PDB entry 7NFY | electron microscopy, 3.90 A resolution | chains C and D of the 7 polymer chains in the assembly

== Chain C (and D) ==
Protein: Lon protease homolog, mitochondrial
Organism: Homo sapiens
Notes: EC 3.4.21.53; chain D of this document is another copy of the same molecule, construct and numbering; everything in this record applies to it too
UniProt: P36776 (LONM_HUMAN); residues 115-959 here = UniProt positions 115-959
Sequence (853 residues; row label = number of the first residue in the row):
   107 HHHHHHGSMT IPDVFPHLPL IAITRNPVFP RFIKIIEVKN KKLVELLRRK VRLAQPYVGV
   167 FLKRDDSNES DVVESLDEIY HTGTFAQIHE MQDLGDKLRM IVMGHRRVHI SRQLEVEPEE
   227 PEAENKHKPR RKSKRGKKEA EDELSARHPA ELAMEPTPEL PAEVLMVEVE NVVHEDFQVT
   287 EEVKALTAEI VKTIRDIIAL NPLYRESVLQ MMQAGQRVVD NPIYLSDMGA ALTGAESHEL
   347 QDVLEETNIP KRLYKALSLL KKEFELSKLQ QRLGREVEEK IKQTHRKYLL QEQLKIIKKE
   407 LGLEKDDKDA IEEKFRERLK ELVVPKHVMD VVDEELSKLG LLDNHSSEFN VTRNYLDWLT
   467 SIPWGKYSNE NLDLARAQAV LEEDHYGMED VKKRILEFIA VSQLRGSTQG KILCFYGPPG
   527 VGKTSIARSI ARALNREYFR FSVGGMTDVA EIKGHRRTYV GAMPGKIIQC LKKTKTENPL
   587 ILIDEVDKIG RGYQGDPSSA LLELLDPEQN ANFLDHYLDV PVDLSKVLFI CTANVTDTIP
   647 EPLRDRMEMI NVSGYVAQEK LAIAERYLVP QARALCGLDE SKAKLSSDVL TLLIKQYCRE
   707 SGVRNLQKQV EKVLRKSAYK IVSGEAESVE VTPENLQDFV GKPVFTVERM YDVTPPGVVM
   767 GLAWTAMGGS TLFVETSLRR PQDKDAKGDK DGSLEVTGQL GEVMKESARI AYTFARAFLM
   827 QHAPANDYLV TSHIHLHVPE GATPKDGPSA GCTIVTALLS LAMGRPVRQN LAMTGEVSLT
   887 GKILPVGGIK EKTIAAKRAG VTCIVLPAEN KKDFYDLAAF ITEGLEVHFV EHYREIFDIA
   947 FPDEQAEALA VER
Not modelled in the structure: 107-122, 222-271, 949-959
Sequence notes: expression tag (107-114)
UniProt features mapped onto this chain:
  - active site: Ser855, Lys898
  - binding site (ATP): Gly523 to Thr530
  - natural variant: Glu476 (E476A: In CODASS), Ser631 (S631Y: In CODASS), Ala670 (A670V: In CODASS), Arg672 (R672C: In CODASS), Pro676 (P676S: In CODASS), Arg679 (R679H: In CODASS), Arg721 (R721G: In CODASS), Ala724 (A724V: In CODASS), Pro749 (P749S: In CODASS), Gly767 (G767E: In CODASS), Ile927 (deletion: In CODASS)
  - mutagenesis: Lys529 (K529R: Abolishes ATPase activity, and presumably ATP-driven protein unfolding, but does not block access to the proteolytic active site or prevent a substrate from binding to it), Trp770 (W770A: Has low basal, but normal stimulated ATPase activity, and retains peptidase activity; W770P: Has normal basal, but low stimulated ATPase activity, and abolishes peptidase activity), Ser855 (S855A: Lacks both ATPase and protease activity, but retains DNA binding activity), Thr880 (T880V: Enhances the basal, but not the stimulated ATPase activity), Gly893 (G893A: Has low basal, but normal stimulated ATPase activity, and retains peptidase activity; G893P: Has normal basal, but low stimulated ATPase activity, and abolishes peptidase activity), Gly894 (G894A/S: Enhances the basal, but not the stimulated ATPase activity, and retains peptidase activity; G894P: Enhances the basal, but not the stimulated ATPase activity, and abolishes peptidase activity)
Bound ions: Mg2+: Thr530 (together with ATP-gamma-S)
Small-molecule neighbours:
  - ATP-gamma-S (AGS; phosphothiophosphoric acid-adenylate ester), molecule 1: Asp490, His491, Tyr492, Met494, Pro524, Pro525, Gly526, Val527, Gly528, Lys529, Thr530, Ser531, Glu591, Tyr661, Ile669, Tyr673, Arg710, Gln713
  - ATP-gamma-S (AGS), molecule 2: Glu614, Pro648, Arg652
From the paper describing this entry:
  - binding site for ATP-gamma-S: Arg652
  - contacts within the chain: Cys520-Cys637
  - mutagenesis - K529R, E591Q, T803V, E812A, S855A: abolished catalytic activity (proteolytic activity)
  - mutagenesis - S855A: unchanged catalytic activity (ATPase activity)
  - catalytic residues: Thr803, His841, His843, Ser855
  - catalytic residues: Glu801, Arg815, Lys898 (proposed by the authors, not directly observed)
  - mutagenesis - T803V: decreased catalytic activity on ATPase
  - mutagenesis - H841F, H843F: abolished catalytic activity on proteolytically
  - mutagenesis - E801A: decreased catalytic activity (protease activity)
  - mutagenesis - E801A, E812A: decreased catalytic activity (ATPase activity)
  - binding site for ATP-gamma-S: Gly526, Val527, Gly528, Thr530 (proposed by the authors, not directly observed)
  - mutagenesis - K529R, E591Q: abolished catalytic activity on ATPase

== Chain C / chain D interface ==
Contacting residue pairs (77):
  Lys393(C) - Leu409(D)
  Lys393(C) - Lys411(D)
  Leu400(C) - Glu406(D)
  Ile403(C) - Ile403(D)  hydrophobic
  His451(C) - Asp449(D)
  Asn456(C) - Leu448(D)
  Asn456(C) - Glu454(D)
  Arg459(C) - Lys444(D)
  Arg534(C) - Gln615(D)
  Tyr544(C) - Gln615(D)
  Arg546(C) - Gln615(D)  hydrogen bond
  Arg546(C) - Asn618(D)
  Ser548(C) - Glu609(D)  hydrogen bond
  Gly551(C) - Val555(D)
  Met552(C) - His622(D)
  Asp554(C) - Tyr565(D)  hydrogen bond
  Glu557(C) - Arg562(D)  salt bridge
  Glu557(C) - His622(D)
  His561(C) - Thr564(D)
  His561(C) - Tyr565(D)
  Gly567(C) - Thr564(D)  hydrogen bond (backbone-side chain)
  Ala568(C) - Thr564(D)  hydrogen bond (backbone-side chain)
  Met569(C) - Arg562(D)  hydrogen bond (backbone-side chain)
  Met569(C) - Arg563(D)  hydrogen bond
  Pro570(C) - Arg562(D)  hydrogen bond (backbone-side chain)
  Lys594(C) - Ser605(D)
  Arg597(C) - Tyr599(D)
  Tyr599(C) - Gln600(D)
  Asn640(C) - Pro648(D)
  Ala680(C) - Arg511(D)
  Leu681(C) - Arg511(D)  hydrogen bond (backbone-side chain)
  Cys682(C) - Val507(D)  hydrophobic
  Cys682(C) - Arg511(D)
  Arg710(C) - Pro613(D)
  Arg710(C) - Asp651(D)
  Arg710(C) - Arg652(D)
  Lys714(C) - Asp651(D)  salt bridge
  Lys714(C) - Met653(D)
  Lys718(C) - Glu654(D)
  Arg721(C) - Arg500(D)
  Arg721(C) - Glu503(D)  salt bridge
  Arg721(C) - Glu654(D)  salt bridge
  Lys722(C) - Glu503(D)  salt bridge
  Tyr725(C) - Leu502(D)  hydrophobic
  Tyr725(C) - Ala506(D)  hydrophobic
  Val728(C) - Ala506(D)
  Val728(C) - Gln509(D)
  Ser729(C) - Leu480(D)
  Lys748(C) - Lys918(D)
  Met756(C) - Lys888(D)
  Tyr757(C) - Ser884(D)
  Tyr757(C) - Lys888(D)
  Glu781(C) - Ser884(D)
  Glu781(C) - Leu885(D)
  Ser783(C) - Leu885(D)
  Leu784(C) - Thr819(D)
  Arg785(C) - Arg815(D)
  Arg785(C) - Thr819(D)
  Arg785(C) - Arg822(D)  hydrogen bond (backbone-side chain)
  Arg786(C) - Asp797(D)  salt bridge
  Arg786(C) - Met826(D)
  Pro787(C) - Met826(D)
  Pro787(C) - Val836(D)
  Lys790(C) - Lys793(D)  hydrogen bond (side chain-backbone)
  Lys790(C) - Gly794(D)  hydrogen bond (side chain-backbone)
  Lys790(C) - Asp795(D)
  Asp791(C) - Asp795(D)
  Thr803(C) - Glu812(D)
  Gly804(C) - Glu812(D)  hydrogen bond (backbone-side chain)
  Gln805(C) - Glu808(D)  hydrogen bond
  Gln805(C) - Val809(D)
  Gln805(C) - Glu812(D)  hydrogen bond (backbone-side chain)
  His841(C) - Thr819(D)
  His841(C) - Leu885(D)
  His843(C) - Ile816(D)
  His843(C) - Leu885(D)
  Glu846(C) - Glu812(D)
Interface residues without a listed pair, chain C (71 interface residues in all): Lys404, Leu407, Asp412, Asn460, Pro525, Thr530, Ser531, Gly550, Ala556, Gly560, Val566, Gly571, Lys572, Gln575, Lys579, Gly598, Gly683, Glu717, Ala724, Thr782
Interface residues without a listed pair, chain D (70 interface residues in all): Leu407, Glu410, His433, Leu447, Ser453, Lys499, Leu510, Gln515, Lys517, Ala606, Leu608, Glu614, Leu620, Asp625, Glu647, Ala792, Thr886, Leu890, Asp919

== Overview ==
Chain C and chain D form an interface of 71 and 70 residues respectively, with 15 hydrogen bonds and 6 salt
bridges. Polar pairs include Glu557(C)-Arg562(D), Lys714(C)-Asp651(D) and Arg721(C)-Glu503(D). The paper
reports catalytic residues Thr803(C), His841(C) and His843(C) among others; K529R, E591Q and T803V of chain C,
among others, abolish catalytic activity (proteolytic activity); 8 substitutions were tested in all.
Both chains are Lon protease homolog, mitochondrial (Homo sapiens). Entry 7NFY (P1a-state of wild type human
mitochondrial LONP1 protease with bound substrate protein and ATPgS) was determined by electron microscopy,
deposited together with 7NG4, 7NG5, 7NGC and 7NGF.
